2Q54 - chains A and B; structure by X-ray diffraction, 1.85 A resolution.

[Chain A (and B)]
Protein: Protease
Organism: Human immunodeficiency virus 1
Notes: chain B of this document is another copy of the same molecule, construct and numbering; everything in this record applies to it too
Reference sequence: O38732 (O38732_9HIV1); residues 1-99 here = UniProt positions 1-99
Sequence (99 residues; numbered 1 to 99; the number before each row is that of its first residue):
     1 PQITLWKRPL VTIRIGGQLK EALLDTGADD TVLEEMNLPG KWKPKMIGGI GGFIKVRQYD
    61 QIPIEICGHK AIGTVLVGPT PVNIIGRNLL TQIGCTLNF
Differences from the reference sequence: engineered mutation Lys7 (Gln in O38732)
Residues lining bound ligands: MU1 (n~2~-acetyl-N-[(1S,3S,4S)-4-({[(5S)-3-(3-acetylphenyl)-2-oxo-1,3-oxazolidin-5-yl]carbonyl}amino)-1-benzyl-3-hydroxy-5-phenylpentyl]-L-valinamide): Arg8, Leu23, Asp25, Gly27, Ala28, Asp29, Asp30, Val32, Ile47, Gly48, Gly49, Ile50, Pro81, Val82, Ile84
Reported in the primary citation:
  - binding site for MU1: Asp25, Gly27, Asp29, Gly48
  - catalytic residues: Asp25 (citing earlier work)

[How chain A and chain B interact]
Pairs across the interface (100):
  Pro1(A) - Leu97(B)
  Pro1(A) - Asn98(B)
  Pro1(A) - Phe99(B)  hydrogen bond (backbone-backbone)
  Gln2(A) - Thr96(B)  hydrogen bond
  Gln2(A) - Leu97(B)
  Gln2(A) - Asn98(B)  hydrogen bond
  Ile3(A) - Thr96(B)
  Ile3(A) - Leu97(B)  hydrogen bond (backbone-backbone)
  Ile3(A) - Phe99(B)  hydrophobic
  Thr4(A) - Thr96(B)
  Leu5(A) - Thr26(B)
  Leu5(A) - Arg87(B)  hydrogen bond (backbone-side chain)
  Leu5(A) - Leu90(B)  hydrophobic
  Leu5(A) - Thr91(B)
  Leu5(A) - Cys95(B)
  Trp6(A) - Arg87(B)  hydrogen bond (backbone-side chain)
  Trp6(A) - Thr91(B)
  Lys7(A) - Arg87(B)
  Arg8(A) - Asp29(B)  salt bridge
  Arg8(A) - Arg87(B)
  Pro9(A) - Thr26(B)
  Pro9(A) - Arg87(B)
  Pro9(A) - Leu97(B)  hydrophobic
  Leu23(A) - Gly27(B)
  Leu24(A) - Thr26(B)  hydrogen bond (backbone-side chain)
  Leu24(A) - Leu97(B)  hydrophobic
  Leu24(A) - Phe99(B)  hydrophobic
  Asp25(A) - Asp25(B)
  Asp25(A) - Thr26(B)
  Asp25(A) - Gly27(B)  hydrogen bond (side chain-backbone)
  Thr26(A) - Leu5(B)
  Thr26(A) - Pro9(B)
  Thr26(A) - Leu24(B)  hydrogen bond (side chain-backbone)
  Thr26(A) - Asp25(B)
  Thr26(A) - Thr26(B)  hydrogen bond (side chain-backbone)
  Thr26(A) - Leu97(B)
  Gly27(A) - Leu23(B)
  Gly27(A) - Asp25(B)  hydrogen bond (backbone-side chain)
  Asp29(A) - Arg8(B)  salt bridge
  Gly49(A) - Ile50(B)
  Ile50(A) - Ile47(B)  hydrophobic
  Ile50(A) - Gly48(B)
  Ile50(A) - Gly49(B)
  Ile50(A) - Ile50(B)  hydrogen bond (backbone-backbone)
  Ile50(A) - Ile54(B)
  Ile50(A) - Thr80(B)
  Gly51(A) - Ile50(B)  hydrogen bond (backbone-backbone)
  Gly51(A) - Gly51(B)
  Gly51(A) - Gly52(B)
  Gly52(A) - Ile50(B)  hydrogen bond (backbone-backbone)
  Gly52(A) - Gly51(B)
  Ile54(A) - Ile50(B)  hydrophobic
  Ile54(A) - Gly51(B)
  Cys67(A) - Phe99(B)  hydrophobic
  His69(A) - Phe99(B)
  Thr80(A) - Ile50(B)
  Pro81(A) - Gly49(B)
  Pro81(A) - Ile50(B)
  Arg87(A) - Leu5(B)  hydrogen bond (side chain-backbone)
  Arg87(A) - Trp6(B)  hydrogen bond (side chain-backbone)
  Arg87(A) - Lys7(B)
  Arg87(A) - Arg8(B)
  Arg87(A) - Pro9(B)
  Leu90(A) - Leu5(B)  hydrophobic
  Thr91(A) - Leu5(B)
  Thr91(A) - Trp6(B)
  Ile93(A) - Phe99(B)
  Gly94(A) - Asn98(B)
  Gly94(A) - Phe99(B)
  Cys95(A) - Leu5(B)
  Cys95(A) - Leu97(B)  hydrophobic
  Cys95(A) - Asn98(B)
  Cys95(A) - Phe99(B)  hydrophobic
  Thr96(A) - Gln2(B)
  Thr96(A) - Ile3(B)
  Thr96(A) - Thr96(B)
  Thr96(A) - Leu97(B)
  Thr96(A) - Asn98(B)  hydrogen bond (backbone-backbone)
  Leu97(A) - Pro1(B)
  Leu97(A) - Gln2(B)
  Leu97(A) - Ile3(B)  hydrogen bond (backbone-backbone)
  Leu97(A) - Pro9(B)  hydrophobic
  Leu97(A) - Leu24(B)  hydrophobic
  Leu97(A) - Thr26(B)
  Leu97(A) - Cys95(B)  hydrophobic
  Leu97(A) - Thr96(B)
  Leu97(A) - Leu97(B)  hydrophobic
  Asn98(A) - Pro1(B)
  Asn98(A) - Gln2(B)  hydrogen bond
  Asn98(A) - Gly94(B)
  Asn98(A) - Cys95(B)
  Asn98(A) - Thr96(B)  hydrogen bond (backbone-backbone)
  Asn98(A) - Asn98(B)  hydrogen bond
  Phe99(A) - Pro1(B)  hydrogen bond (backbone-backbone)
  Phe99(A) - Ile3(B)  hydrophobic
  Phe99(A) - Leu24(B)  hydrophobic
  Phe99(A) - His69(B)
  Phe99(A) - Ile93(B)
  Phe99(A) - Gly94(B)
  Phe99(A) - Cys95(B)  hydrophobic
Other interface residues (no listed pair), chain A (40 interface residues in all): Val32, Ile47, Gly48, Phe53, Ile66, Ile84
Other interface residues (no listed pair), chain B (39 interface residues in all): Thr4, Val32, Phe53, Cys67, Pro81, Ile84

[Overview]
40 residues of chain A and 39 residues of chain B are in contact, with 22 hydrogen bonds and 2 salt bridges.
Among the polar pairs are Arg8(A)-Asp29(B), Gln2(A)-Thr96(B) and Gln2(A)-Asn98(B). Ligands of chain A:
compound MU1. From the paper: the catalytic residue Asp25(A); a binding site for MU1 at Asp25(A), Gly27(A) and
Asp29(A) among others.
Both chains are Protease (Human immunodeficiency virus 1). Entry 2Q54 (Crystal structure of KB73 bound to
HIV-1 protease) was determined by X-ray diffraction (same publication as 2Q55 and 2Q5K).
